Entry 7P9B (electron microscopy, 2.45 A resolution); this record covers chains G and I of the 10 polymer chains in the assembly.

== Chain G (and I) ==
Name: Biodegradative arginine decarboxylase
From: Providencia stuartii
Notes: EC 4.1.1.19; chain I of this document is another copy of the same molecule, construct and numbering; everything in this record applies to it too
UniProtKB: A0A379GV98 (A0A379GV98_PROST); numbering as in UniProt (aligned over 1-758)
Amino-acid sequence (758 residues; numbered 1 to 758; the number before each row is that of its first residue):
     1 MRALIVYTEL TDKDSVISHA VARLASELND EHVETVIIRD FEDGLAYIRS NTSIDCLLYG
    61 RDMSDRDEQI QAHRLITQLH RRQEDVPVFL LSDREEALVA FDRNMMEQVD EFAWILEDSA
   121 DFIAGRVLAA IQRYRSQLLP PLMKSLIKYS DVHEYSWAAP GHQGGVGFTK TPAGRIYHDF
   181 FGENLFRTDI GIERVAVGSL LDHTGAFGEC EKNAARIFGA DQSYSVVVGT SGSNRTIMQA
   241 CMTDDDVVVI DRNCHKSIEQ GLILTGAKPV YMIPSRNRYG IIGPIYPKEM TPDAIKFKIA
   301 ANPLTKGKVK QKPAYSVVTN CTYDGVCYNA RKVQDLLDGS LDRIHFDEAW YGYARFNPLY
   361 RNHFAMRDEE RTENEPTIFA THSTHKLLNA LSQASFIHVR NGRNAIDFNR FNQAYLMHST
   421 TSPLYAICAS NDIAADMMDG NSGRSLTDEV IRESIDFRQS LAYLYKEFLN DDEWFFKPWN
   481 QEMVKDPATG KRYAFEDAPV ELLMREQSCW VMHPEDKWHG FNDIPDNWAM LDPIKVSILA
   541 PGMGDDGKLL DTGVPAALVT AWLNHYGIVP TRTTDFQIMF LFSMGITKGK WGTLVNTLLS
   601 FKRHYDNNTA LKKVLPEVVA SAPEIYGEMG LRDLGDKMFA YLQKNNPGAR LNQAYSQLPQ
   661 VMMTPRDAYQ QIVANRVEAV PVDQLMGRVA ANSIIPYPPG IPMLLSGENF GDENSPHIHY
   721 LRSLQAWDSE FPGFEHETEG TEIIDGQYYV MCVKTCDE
Disordered / not traced: 756-758
Modified positions: Lys386 ((2S)-2-amino-6-[[3-hydroxy-2-methyl-5-(phosphonooxymethyl)pyridin-4-yl]methylideneamino]hexanoic acid; LLP)

== Interface between chain G and chain I ==
Pairs across the interface (42; chain G residue first):
  Lys13(G) - Asp40(I)  salt bridge
  Ser15(G) - Asp43(I)
  Val16(G) - Glu42(I)
  Val16(G) - Asp43(I)
  Val16(G) - Ala46(I)  hydrophobic
  His19(G) - Asp43(I)  salt bridge
  Arg23(G) - Tyr47(I)
  Arg94(G) - Arg452(I)
  Arg94(G) - Asp456(I)  salt bridge
  Leu98(G) - Asp456(I)
  Leu98(G) - Trp591(I)  hydrophobic
  Phe101(G) - Ser460(I)
  Phe101(G) - Tyr463(I)
  Phe101(G) - Leu464(I)  hydrophobic
  Asp102(G) - Tyr463(I)
  Arg103(G) - Leu464(I)
  Arg103(G) - Glu467(I)  hydrogen bond (backbone-side chain)
  Arg103(G) - Phe468(I)
  Arg103(G) - Asp471(I)  salt bridge
  Met106(G) - Val595(I)  hydrophobic
  Met106(G) - Leu599(I)  hydrophobic
  Val109(G) - Asn596(I)
  Asp110(G) - Asn596(I)
  Glu111(G) - Thr593(I)  hydrogen bond
  Phe112(G) - Gly589(I)
  Phe112(G) - Trp591(I)  hydrophobic
  Phe112(G) - Gly592(I)
  Trp114(G) - Lys588(I)
  Trp114(G) - Gly589(I)
  Leu116(G) - Ala46(I)
  Glu117(G) - Arg49(I)
  Glu117(G) - Arg452(I)  salt bridge
  Glu117(G) - Lys588(I)  hydrogen bond (backbone-side chain)
  Asp118(G) - Arg49(I)
  Asp118(G) - Ser50(I)
  Asp118(G) - Lys588(I)
  Phe122(G) - Asn51(I)
  Phe122(G) - Thr587(I)
  Arg126(G) - Thr587(I)
  Arg126(G) - Lys588(I)  hydrogen bond (side chain-backbone)
  Arg126(G) - Lys590(I)
  Arg216(G) - Lys613(I)
Also at the interface, not in a pair above, chain G (23 interface residues in all): Ser119

== Summary ==
The interface between chain G and chain I involves 23 residues on one side and 27 on the other, with 4
hydrogen bonds and 5 salt bridges. Polar pairs include Lys13(G)-Asp40(I), His19(G)-Asp43(I) and
Arg94(G)-Asp456(I).
Both chains are Biodegradative arginine decarboxylase (Providencia stuartii). Entry 7P9B (Providencia stuartii
Arginine decarboxylase (Adc), decamer structure) was determined by electron microscopy together with 7PK6 from
the same study.
